2BUG - chains A and B; structure by solution NMR.

Chain A:
Protein: Serine/threonine protein phosphatase 5
Organism: Homo sapiens
Notes: EC 3.1.3.16; fragment: tetratricopeptide domain, residues 19-147
Reference sequence: P53041 (PPP5_HUMAN); residue numbers follow UniProt; this construct covers 19-147
Sequence (140 residues; row label = number of the first residue in the row):
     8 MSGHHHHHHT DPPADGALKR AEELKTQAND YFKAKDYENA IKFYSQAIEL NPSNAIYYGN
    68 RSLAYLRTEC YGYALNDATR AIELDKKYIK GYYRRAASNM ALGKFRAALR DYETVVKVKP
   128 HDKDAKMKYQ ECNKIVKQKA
Unresolved in the structure: 8-16
Construct notes: engineered mutation Asn83 (Gly in P53041)
Curated features (UniProtKB/Swiss-Prot):
  - mutagenesis: Lys32 (K32A: Loss of interaction with HSP90AA1. No effect on interaction with S100A1, S100A2 and S100A6), Arg74 (R74A: Loss of interaction with HSP90AA1. No effect on interaction with S100A1, S100A2 and S100A6), Lys93 (K93E: Decreases interaction with RAC1 and translocation to the membrane in presence of active RAC1), Lys97 (K97A: Loss of interaction with HSP90AA1. No effect on interaction with S100A1, S100A2 and S100A6. Loss of interaction with RAF1), Arg101 (R101A: Loss of interaction with HSP90AA1. No effect on interaction with S100A1, S100A2 and S100A6)
Reported in the primary citation:
  - contacts within the chain: Leu82-Arg102
  - conformationally variable residues (side-chain flip): Tyr95, Arg101
  - specificity-determining residues: Leu70 (proposed by the authors, not directly observed)
  - specificity-determining residues: Tyr44

Chain B:
Protein: HSP90
Notes: fragment: c-terminal pentapeptide, residues 1-5
Reference sequence: Q9H2A1 (Q9H2A1_HUMAN); numbering as in UniProt (aligned over 1-5)
Sequence (6 residues; numbered 0 to 5; the number before each row is that of its first residue; numbering starts at 0):
     0 XMEEVD
Modified residues: ACE (acetyl group) at position 0

Interface between chain A and chain B:
Residue-residue contacts (14):
  Lys32(A) with Asp5(B)
  Asn36(A) with Glu2(B); Val4(B); Asp5(B)
  Phe39(A) with Val4(B)
  Lys40(A) with Glu2(B)
  Ile63(A) with Asp5(B)
  Asn67(A) with Val4(B); Asp5(B)
  Tyr95(A) with Asp5(B)
  Lys97(A) with Glu3(B); Val4(B); Asp5(B)
  Arg101(A) with Val4(B)
Also at the interface, not in a pair above, chain A (11 interface residues in all): Tyr51, Leu70
From the paper, about this interface:
  - interface residues, chain A: Asn36(A), Phe39(A), Lys40(A), Ile63(A), Asn67(A), Leu70(A), Lys97(A), Arg101(A)

Summary:
11 residues of chain A and 4 residues of chain B are in contact. From UniProt: 5 mutagenesis sites on chain A.
From the paper: interface residues Asn36(A), Phe39(A) and Lys40(A) among others; specificity determinants
Leu70(A) and Tyr44(A).
Chain A is Serine/threonine protein phosphatase 5 (Homo sapiens) and chain B is HSP90; the structure, Solution
structure of the TPR domain from Protein phosphatase 5 in complex with Hsp90 derived peptide, was determined
by solution NMR.
